8TUX - chains 11 and 2Y of the 181 polymer chains in the assembly; structure by electron microscopy, 3.90 A resolution.

[Chain 11 (and 2Y)]
Name: Capsid protein
From: Pseudomonas phage PP7
Notes: chain 2Y of this document is another copy of the same molecule, construct and numbering; everything in this record applies to it too
Reference sequence: P03630 (CAPSD_BPPP7); residues 1-127 here correspond to UniProt positions 2-128 (UniProt number = residue number + 1)
Chain sequence (127 residues; each row starts with the number of its first residue):
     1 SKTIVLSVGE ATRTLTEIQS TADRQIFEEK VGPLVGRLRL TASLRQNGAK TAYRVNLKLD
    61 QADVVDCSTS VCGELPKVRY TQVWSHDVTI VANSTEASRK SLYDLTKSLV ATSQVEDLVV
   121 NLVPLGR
UniProt features mapped onto this chain:
  - binding site (RNA): Arg-39, Arg-45, Ala-52, Arg-54, Lys-58, Asp-60, Val-83, Ser-85, Thr-89

[Interface between chain 11 and chain 2Y]
Residue-residue contacts (4; chain 11 residue first):
  Ala-22(11) with Ile-18(2Y); Ser-20(2Y)
  Tyr-53(11) with Leu-34(2Y)
  Asn-93(11) with Pro-76(2Y)
Also at the interface, not in a pair above, chain 11 (7 interface residues in all): Lys-2, Ser-20, Lys-50, Ala-92
Also at the interface, not in a pair above, chain 2Y (9 interface residues in all): Ser-1, Gln-19, Val-35, Arg-39, Leu-75

[Summary]
Chain 11 and chain 2Y form an interface of 7 and 9 residues respectively. Curated annotation (UniProt) lists 9
RNA-binding residues on chain 11.
Chain 11 and chain 2Y are both Capsid protein (Pseudomonas phage PP7); the structure, Capsid of mature PP7
virion with 3'end region of PP7 genomic RNA, was determined by electron microscopy, deposited together with
8TUM and 8TUW.
